PDB entry 7NYZ | electron microscopy, 6.50 A resolution (low resolution: residue-level contacts below are approximate; hydrogen-bond / salt-bridge calls are withheld) | chains I and K of the 14 polymer chains in the assembly

Chain I:
Name: Macrodomain Ter protein
Source organism: Photorhabdus thracensis
UniProtKB: A0A0F7LUV5 (A0A0F7LUV5_9GAMM); numbering as in UniProt (aligned over 1-151)
Sequence (151 residues; row label = number of the first residue in the row):
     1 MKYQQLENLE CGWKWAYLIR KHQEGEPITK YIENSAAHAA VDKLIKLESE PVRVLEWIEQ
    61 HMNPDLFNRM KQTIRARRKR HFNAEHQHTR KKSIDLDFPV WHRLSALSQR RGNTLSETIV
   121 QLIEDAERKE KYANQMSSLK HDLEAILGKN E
Disordered / not traced: 135-151

Chain K:
Molecule: matS2 DNA 80 b, oligo FBA769
Sequence (80 nucleotides; numbered 1 to 80; the number before each row is that of its first residue):
     1 CTCGCCTGTA AAGTAGGCAT TAGTTGTTCG TAGTGCTCGT CTGGCTCTGG ATTACCCGCC
    61 ACTGTTACAT TGTAACGGCA
Disordered / not traced: 1-58

How chain I and chain K interact:
Pairs across the interface (24):
  Tyr17(I) with DG72(K); DT73(K)
  Arg20(I) with DT71(K); DG72(K)
  Lys21(I) with DT73(K)
  Arg69(I) with DT73(K); DA74(K)
  Gln72(I) with DT73(K); DA74(K)
  Thr73(I) with DG72(K); DT73(K)
  Arg77(I) with DT71(K); DG72(K)
  Arg80(I) with DT71(K); DG72(K); DT73(K)
  Lys91(I) with DA69(K)
  Lys92(I) with DC68(K); DA69(K)
  Ser93(I) with DC68(K); DA69(K); DT70(K)
  Ile94(I) with DC68(K)
  Asp95(I) with DC68(K)
Other interface residues (no listed pair), chain I (17 interface residues in all): Asn68, Arg75, Ala76, Asp97
Other interface residues (no listed pair), chain K (10 interface residues in all): DT66, DA67, DA75

Summary:
17 residues of chain I and 10 residues of chain K are in contact.
Chain I is Macrodomain Ter protein (Photorhabdus thracensis) and chain K is matS2 DNA 80 b, oligo FBA769; the
structure, Cryo-EM structure of the MukBEF-MatP-DNA monomer (partially open conformation), was determined by
electron microscopy, deposited together with 7NYW, 7NYX, 7NYY, 7NZ0, 7NZ2, 7NZ3 and 7NZ4.
